PDB entry 5J71 | X-ray diffraction, 1.65 A resolution | chain A

Chain A:
Protein: [Pyruvate dehydrogenase (acetyl-transferring)] kinase isozyme 2, mitochondrial
Source organism: Homo sapiens
Notes: EC 2.7.11.2
UniProt: Q15119 (PDK2_HUMAN); residues 9-407 here = UniProt positions 9-407
Amino-acid sequence (400 residues; numbered 8 to 407; the number before each row is that of its first residue):
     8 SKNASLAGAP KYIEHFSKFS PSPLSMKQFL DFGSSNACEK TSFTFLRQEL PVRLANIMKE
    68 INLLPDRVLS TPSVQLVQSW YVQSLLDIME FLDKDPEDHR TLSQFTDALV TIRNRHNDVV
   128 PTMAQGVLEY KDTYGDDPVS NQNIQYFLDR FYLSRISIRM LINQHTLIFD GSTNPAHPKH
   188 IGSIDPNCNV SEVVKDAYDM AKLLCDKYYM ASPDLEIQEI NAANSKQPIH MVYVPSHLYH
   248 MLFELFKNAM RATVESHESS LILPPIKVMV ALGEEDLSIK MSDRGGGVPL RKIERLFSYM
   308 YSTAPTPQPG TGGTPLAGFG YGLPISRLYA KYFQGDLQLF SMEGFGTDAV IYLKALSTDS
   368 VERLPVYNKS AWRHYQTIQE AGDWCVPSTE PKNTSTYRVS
Disordered / not traced: 8-11, 39-44, 177-186, 233, 308-326, 383-389, 393-407
Differences from the reference sequence: expression tag (8)
Small-molecule neighbours: P35 (4-({5-[(piperidin-4-yl)amino]-1,3-dihydro-2H-isoindol-2-yl}sulfonyl)benzene-1,3-diol): L252, N255, A256, R258, A259, E262, S263, D290, G292, G294, V295, L303, L330, L346, S348, T354, A356

In short:
Ligands of chain A: compound P35.
Chain A is [Pyruvate dehydrogenase (acetyl-transferring)] kinase isozyme 2, mitochondrial (Homo sapiens); the
structure, Crystal structure of pyruvate dehydrogenase kinase isoform 2 in complex with inhibitor PS35, was
determined by X-ray diffraction, deposited together with 5J6A.
